Entry 3W4R (X-ray diffraction, 1.70 A resolution); this record covers chain A.

[Chain A]
Protein: Chitinase
Source organism: Ostrinia furnacalis
Notes: EC 3.2.1.14
Reference sequence: Q2V6H4 (Q2V6H4_OSTFU); residue numbers follow UniProt; this construct covers 1-554
Sequence (554 residues; each row starts with the number of its first residue):
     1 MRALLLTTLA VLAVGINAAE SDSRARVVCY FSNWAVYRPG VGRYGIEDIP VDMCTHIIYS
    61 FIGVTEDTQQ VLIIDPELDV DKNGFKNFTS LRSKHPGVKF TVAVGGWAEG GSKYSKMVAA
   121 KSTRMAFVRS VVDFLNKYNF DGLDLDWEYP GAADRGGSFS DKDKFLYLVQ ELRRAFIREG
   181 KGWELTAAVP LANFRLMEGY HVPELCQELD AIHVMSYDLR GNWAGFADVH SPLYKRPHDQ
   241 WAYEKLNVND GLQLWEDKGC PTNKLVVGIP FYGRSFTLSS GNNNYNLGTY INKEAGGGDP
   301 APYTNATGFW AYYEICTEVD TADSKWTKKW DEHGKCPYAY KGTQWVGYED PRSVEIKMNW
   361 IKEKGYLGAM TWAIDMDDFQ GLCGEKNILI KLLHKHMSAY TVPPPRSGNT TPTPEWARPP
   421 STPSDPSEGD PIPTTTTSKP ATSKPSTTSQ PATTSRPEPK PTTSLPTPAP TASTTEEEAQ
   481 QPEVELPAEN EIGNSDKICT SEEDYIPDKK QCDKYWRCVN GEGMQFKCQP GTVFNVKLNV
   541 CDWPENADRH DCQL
Disordered / not traced: 1-23, 407-554
Cystine bridges: Cys29-Cys54, Cys206-Cys260, Cys316-Cys383
Covalent attachments: N-acetylglucosamine (NAG) linked to Asn87, Asn305
From the paper describing this entry:
  - post-translational modification sites: Asn87, Asn305
  - catalytic residues: Asp144, Asp146, Glu148 (citing earlier work)
  - contacts within the chain: Asp144-Asp146 (hydrogen bond)
  - mutagenesis - F159A, F194A, W241A, Y290A: decreased catalytic activity on crystalline
  - mutagenesis - F194A: decreased catalytic activity on chitin
  - mutagenesis - F159A, F194A, W241A, Y290A: unchanged catalytic activity on short oligosaccharide substrate
  - mutagenesis - F194A: decreased binding to chitin

[In short]
N-acetylglucosamine is covalently linked to Asn87 and Asn305. The paper reports catalytic residues Asp144,
Asp146 and Glu148; F159A, F194A and W241A, among others, reduce catalytic activity on crystalline.
Chain A is Chitinase (Ostrinia furnacalis); the structure, Crystal structure of an insect chitinase from the
Asian corn borer, Ostrinia furnacalis, was determined by X-ray diffraction.
